PDB entry 1PIW | X-ray diffraction, 3.00 A resolution | chains A and B

# Chain A (and B)
Name: Hypothetical zinc-type alcohol dehydrogenase-like protein in PRE5-FET4 intergenic region
Organism: Saccharomyces cerevisiae
Notes: chain B of this document is another copy of the same molecule, construct and numbering; everything in this record applies to it too
UniProtKB: Q04894 (ADH6_YEAST); residue numbers follow UniProt; this construct covers 1-360
Chain sequence (360 residues; each row starts with the number of its first residue):
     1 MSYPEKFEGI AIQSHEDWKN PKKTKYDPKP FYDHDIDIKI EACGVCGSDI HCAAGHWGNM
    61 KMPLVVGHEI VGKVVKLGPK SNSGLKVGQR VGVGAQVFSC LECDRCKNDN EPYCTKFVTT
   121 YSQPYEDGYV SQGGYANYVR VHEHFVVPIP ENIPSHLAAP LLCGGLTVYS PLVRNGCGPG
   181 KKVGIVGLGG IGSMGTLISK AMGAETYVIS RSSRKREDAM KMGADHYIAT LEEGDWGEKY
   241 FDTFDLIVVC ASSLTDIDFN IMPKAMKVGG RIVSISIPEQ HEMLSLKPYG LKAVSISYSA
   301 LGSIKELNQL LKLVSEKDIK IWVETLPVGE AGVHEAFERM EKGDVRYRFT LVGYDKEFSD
Swiss-Prot annotation at these positions:
  - binding site (Zn(2+)): C46, H68, C100, C103, C106, C114, C163
  - binding site (NADP(+)): G47, H51, L188, G190, I191, S210, R211, K215, C250, S252, T255, D256, I275, I277, Y298, S299, L301, R348
  - modified residue (Phosphoserine): S131, S359
Metal / ion sites: Zn2+ site 1: C46, H68, C163; Zn2+ site 2: C100, C103, C106, C114
Residues lining bound ligands: NADP (NAP; NADP nicotinamide-adenine-dinucleotide phosphate): C46, G47, S48, H51, W57, C163, T167, G187, L188, G189, G190, I191, S210, R211, K215, C250, A251, S252, S253, T255, D256, I257, I275, S276, I277, P278, Y298, S299, A300, L301, M340, Y347, R348

# Chain A / chain B interface
Contacting residue pairs (66; chain A residue first):
  R105(A) with F241(B); D242(B), salt bridge; M266(B), hydrogen bond (side chain-backbone); V268(B)
  N110(A) with V268(B)
  Y113(A) with V268(B), hydrophobic; K292(B); A293(B), hydrophobic
  R174(A) with V268(B)
  F241(A) with R105(B)
  D242(A) with R105(B), salt bridge
  M266(A) with R105(B)
  V268(A) with R105(B); N110(B); Y113(B), hydrophobic
  R271(A) with R271(B)
  P278(A) with P288(B)
  E282(A) with P288(B)
  M283(A) with S285(B); L286(B); K287(B), hydrogen bond
  L284(A) with L284(B); S285(B); L286(B), hydrogen bond (backbone-backbone)
  S285(A) with M283(B); L284(B); S285(B), hydrogen bond
  L286(A) with M283(B); L284(B), hydrogen bond (backbone-backbone)
  K287(A) with Q280(B); H281(B), hydrogen bond; E282(B); M283(B)
  P288(A) with L254(B), hydrophobic; T255(B); P278(B), hydrophobic; M283(B); L284(B), hydrophobic; Y298(B)
  Y289(A) with P278(B); E279(B); Q280(B); Y298(B), hydrogen bond (backbone-side chain)
  L291(A) with I296(B); S297(B); Y298(B), hydrogen bond (backbone-backbone)
  K292(A) with Y113(B); Y298(B)
  A293(A) with Y113(B), hydrophobic; Y298(B), hydrogen bond (backbone-backbone)
  V294(A) with I296(B); S297(B)
  S295(A) with S295(B); I296(B); S297(B)
  I296(A) with L291(B); V294(B); S295(B); I296(B), hydrogen bond (backbone-backbone)
  S297(A) with V294(B); S295(B)
  Y298(A) with P288(B); Y289(B), hydrophobic; L291(B), hydrogen bond (backbone-backbone); K292(B); A293(B), hydrogen bond (backbone-backbone)
Interface residues without a listed pair, chain A (30 interface residues in all): T115, N260, S276, G290
Interface residues without a listed pair, chain B (35 interface residues in all): P112, T115, R174, K267, A300

# Overview
30 residues of chain A and 35 residues of chain B are in contact, with 12 hydrogen bonds and 2 salt bridges.
Among the polar pairs are R105(A)-D242(B), R105(A)-M266(B) and M283(A)-K287(B). Ligands of chain A: NADP.
Both chains are Hypothetical zinc-type alcohol dehydrogenase-like protein in PRE5-FET4 intergenic region
(Saccharomyces cerevisiae). Entry 1PIW (Apo and holo structures of an nadp(h)-dependent cinnamyl alcohol
dehydrogenase from saccharomyces cerevisiae) was determined by X-ray diffraction (same publication as 1Q1N and
1PS0).
